PDB entry 7WBW | electron microscopy, 7.10 A resolution (low resolution: residue-level contacts below are approximate; hydrogen-bond / salt-bridge calls are withheld) | chains T and d of the 26 polymer chains in the assembly

== Chain T ==
Molecule: 198-nt DNA strand
Sequence (198 nucleotides; row label = number of the first residue in the row; numbers below 1 keep their minus sign (DA-72 is residue -72)):
   -72 ATCAGAATCCCGGTGCCGAGGCCGCTCAATTGGTCGTAGACAGCTCTAGC
   -22 ACCGCTTAAACGCACGTACGCGCTGTCCCCCGCGTTTTAACCGCCAAGGG
    28 GATTACACCCAAGACACCAGGCACGAGACAGCAAAAAACAACGAAAACGG
    78 CCACCACCCAAACACACCAAACACAAGAGCTAATTGACTGACGTAAGC
Not modelled in the structure: 82-125

== Chain d ==
Name: Histone H2B type 1-J
From: Homo sapiens
UniProtKB: P06899 (H2B1J_HUMAN); residues -2 to 122 here correspond to UniProt positions 2-126 (UniProt number = residue number + 4)
Amino-acid sequence (129 residues; numbered -6 to 122; the number before each row is that of its first residue; numbers below 1 keep their minus sign (Gly-6 is residue -6)):
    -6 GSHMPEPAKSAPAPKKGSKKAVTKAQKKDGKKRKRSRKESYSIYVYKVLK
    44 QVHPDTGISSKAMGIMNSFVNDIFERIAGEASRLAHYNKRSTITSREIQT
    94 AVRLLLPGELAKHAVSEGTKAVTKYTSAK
Not modelled in the structure: -6 to 27
Differences from the reference sequence: expression tag (-6 to -3)
Curated features (UniProtKB/Swiss-Prot):
  - modified residue: Pro-2 (N-acetylproline), Glu-1 (ADP-ribosyl glutamic acid), Lys2 (N6-(2-hydroxyisobutyryl)lysine), Ser3 (ADP-ribosylserine), Lys8 (N6-(beta-hydroxybutyryl)lysine), Lys9 (N6-(2-hydroxyisobutyryl)lysine), Ser11 (Phosphoserine), Lys12 (N6-acetyllysine), Lys13 (N6-(beta-hydroxybutyryl)lysine), Lys17 (N6-(2-hydroxyisobutyryl)lysine), Lys20 (N6-(2-hydroxyisobutyryl)lysine), Lys21 (N6-(2-hydroxyisobutyryl)lysine), Lys31 (N6-(2-hydroxyisobutyryl)lysine), Glu32 (PolyADP-ribosyl glutamic acid), Ser33 (Phosphoserine), Lys40 (N6-(2-hydroxyisobutyryl)lysine), Lys43 (N6-(2-hydroxyisobutyryl)lysine), Lys54 (N6,N6-dimethyllysine), Arg76 (Dimethylated arginine), Lys82 (N6,N6,N6-trimethyllysine) and 6 more in UniProt
  - glycosylation: Ser109 (O-linked (GlcNAc) serine)
  - cross-link (Glycyl lysine isopeptide (Lys-Gly)): Lys2 (interchain with G-Cter in SUMO2), Lys17 (interchain with G-Cter in SUMO2), Lys31 (interchain with G-Cter in ubiquitin), Lys117 (interchain with G-Cter in ubiquitin)

== Interface between chain T and chain d ==
Contacting residue pairs - 15 pairs, chain T then chain d:
  DA-54(T) with Ile51(d); Ser52(d); Ser53(d); Lys54(d)
  DG-53(T) with Tyr39(d); Gly50(d); Ile51(d)
  DG-52(T) with Tyr39(d)
  DA-45(T) with Arg30(d)
  DA-35(T) with Thr85(d)
  DG-34(T) with Arg83(d); Ser84(d); Thr85(d)
  DA-33(T) with Arg83(d)
  DT30(T) with Ser29(d)
Other interface residues (no listed pair), chain T (11 interface residues in all): DC-46, DG-41, DA29
Other interface residues (no listed pair), chain d (13 interface residues in all): Thr87, Lys122

== Overview ==
The interface between chain T and chain d involves 11 residues on one side and 13 on the other.
Here chain T is a 198-nt DNA strand and chain d is Histone H2B type 1-J (Homo sapiens). Entry 7WBW (RNA
polymerase II elongation complex bound with Elf1 and Spt4/5, stalled at SHL(-3.5) of the nucleosome) was
determined by electron microscopy (same publication as 7WBV, 7WBX and 8HE5).
